Entry 4XOW (X-ray diffraction, 1.25 A resolution); this record covers chain A.

# Chain A
Name: rsGreen0.7
Organism: Aequorea victoria
UniProt: P42212 (GFP_AEQVI); aligned to UniProt positions 1-238 over residues 1-238
Chain sequence (270 residues; numbered -33 to 238; 2 numbers in that range are skipped by the numbering (no residue carries them; nothing is unmodelled there); the number before each row is that of its first residue; numbers below 1 keep their minus sign (Met-33 is residue -33)):
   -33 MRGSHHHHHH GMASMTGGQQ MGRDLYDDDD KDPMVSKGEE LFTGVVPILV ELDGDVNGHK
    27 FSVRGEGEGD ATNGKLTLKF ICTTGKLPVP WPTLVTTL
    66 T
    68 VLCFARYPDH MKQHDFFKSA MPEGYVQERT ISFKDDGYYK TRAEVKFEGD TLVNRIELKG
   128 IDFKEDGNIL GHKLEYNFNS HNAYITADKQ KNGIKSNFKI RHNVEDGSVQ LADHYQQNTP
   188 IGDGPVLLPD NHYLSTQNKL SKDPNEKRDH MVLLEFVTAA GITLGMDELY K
Not modelled in the structure: -33 to 2, 232-238
Sequence notes: initiating methionine (-33); expression tag (-32 to 0); conflict Val1 (Met in P42212), Arg30 (Ser in P42212), Asn39 (Tyr in P42212), Leu64 (Phe in P42212), Leu69 (Gln in P42212), Ala72 (Ser in P42212), Ser99 (Phe in P42212), Tyr105 (Asn in P42212), Phe145 (Tyr in P42212), Ala150 (Val in P42212), Thr153 (Met in P42212), Ser163 (Val in P42212), Val171 (Ile in P42212), Asn205 (Ser in P42212), Lys206 (Ala in P42212), Leu231 (His in P42212); chromophore (66, 66, 66)
Modified / non-standard residues: Thr66 (chromophore; CRO)
Covalent attachments: covalent link Leu64-Thr66; covalent link Thr66-Val68

# Summary
Chain A is rsGreen0.7 (Aequorea victoria); the structure, Structure of rsGreen0.7 in the green-on-state, was
determined by X-ray diffraction, deposited together with 4XOV.
